PDB entry 6KDJ | X-ray diffraction, 2.51 A resolution | chains B and E of the 3 polymer chains in the assembly

[Chain B]
Molecule: HIV-1 RT p51 subunit
From: Human immunodeficiency virus type 1
UniProt: P12497 (POL_HV1N5); residues 1-428 here correspond to UniProt positions 588-1015 (UniProt number = residue number + 587)
Chain sequence (444 residues; numbered -15 to 428; the number before each row is that of its first residue; numbers below 1 keep their minus sign (Met-15 is residue -15)):
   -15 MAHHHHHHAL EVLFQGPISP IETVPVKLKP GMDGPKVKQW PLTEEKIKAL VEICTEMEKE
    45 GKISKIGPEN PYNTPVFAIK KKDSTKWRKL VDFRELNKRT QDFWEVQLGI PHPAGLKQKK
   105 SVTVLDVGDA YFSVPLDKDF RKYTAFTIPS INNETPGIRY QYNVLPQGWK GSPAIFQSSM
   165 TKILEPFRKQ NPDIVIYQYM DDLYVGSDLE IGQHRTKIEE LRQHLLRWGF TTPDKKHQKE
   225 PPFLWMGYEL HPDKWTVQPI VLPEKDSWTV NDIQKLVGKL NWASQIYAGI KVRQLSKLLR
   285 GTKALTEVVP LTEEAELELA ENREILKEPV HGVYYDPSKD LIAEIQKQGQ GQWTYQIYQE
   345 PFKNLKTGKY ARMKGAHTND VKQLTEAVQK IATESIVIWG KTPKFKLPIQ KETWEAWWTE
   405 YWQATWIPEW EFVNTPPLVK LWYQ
Unresolved in the structure: -15 to 4, 214-230, 428
Construct notes: expression tag (-15 to 0); engineered mutation Ser162 (Cys749 in P12497), Ser280 (Cys867 in P12497)
Swiss-Prot annotation at these positions:
  - region: Phe227 to His235 (RT 'primer grip')
  - motif: Trp398 to Trp414 (Tryptophan repeat motif)
  - binding site (Mg(2+)): Asp110, Asp185, Asp186
  - site (Essential for RT p66/p51 heterodimerization): Trp401, Trp414

[Chain E]
Molecule: DNA/RNA
Sequence (38 nucleotides; row label = number of the first residue in the row; numbers below 1 keep their minus sign (DT-4 is residue -4)):
    -4 TAATGCCCCC CCTTCGGTGC TTTGCACCGA AGGGGGGG
Unresolved in the structure: -4 to -2
Modified / non-standard residues: OMC (o2'-methylycytidine-5'-monophosphate) at position 2; OMC (o2'-methylycytidine-5'-monophosphate) at position 4
Residues lining bound ligands: Lamivudine Triphosphate (1RZ): DG0, DC1, DG33

[How chain B and chain E interact]
Pairs across the interface - 4 pairs, chain B then chain E:
  Lys22(B) with OMC_4(E), salt bridge to the phosphate
  Trp266(B) with DT16(E), base contact
  Gln269(B) with DT16(E), base contact
  Lys395(B) with DG24(E), salt bridge to the phosphate
Interface residues without a listed pair, chain B (5 interface residues in all): Asn418
Interface residues without a listed pair, chain E (5 interface residues in all): DC22, DC23

[Summary]
Chain B and chain E each contribute 5 residues to their interface; the contacts include 2 salt bridges. Polar
pairs include Lys22(B)-OMC_4(E) and Lys395(B)-DG24(E). Bound to chain E: Lamivudine Triphosphate. Curated
annotation (UniProt) lists 3 Mg2+-binding residues on chain B.
Here chain B is HIV-1 RT p51 subunit (Human immunodeficiency virus type 1) and chain E is DNA/RNA. Entry 6KDJ
(HIV-1 reverse transcriptase with Q151M/Y115F/F116Y:DNA:lamivudine 5'-triphosphate ternary complex) was
determined by X-ray diffraction (same publication as 6KDK, 6KDM, 6KDN and 6KDO).
